2WVQ - chains A and B; structure by X-ray diffraction, 2.00 A resolution.

[Chain A (and B)]
Name: Small S protein
Organism: Podospora anserina
Notes: fragment: n-terminal domain, residues 13-221; chain B of this document is another copy of the same molecule, construct and numbering; everything in this record applies to it too
UniProt: Q03689 (Q03689_PODAN); residue numbers follow UniProt; this construct covers 13-221
Sequence (225 residues; row label = number of the first residue in the row; numbers below 1 keep their minus sign (Met-3 is residue -3)):
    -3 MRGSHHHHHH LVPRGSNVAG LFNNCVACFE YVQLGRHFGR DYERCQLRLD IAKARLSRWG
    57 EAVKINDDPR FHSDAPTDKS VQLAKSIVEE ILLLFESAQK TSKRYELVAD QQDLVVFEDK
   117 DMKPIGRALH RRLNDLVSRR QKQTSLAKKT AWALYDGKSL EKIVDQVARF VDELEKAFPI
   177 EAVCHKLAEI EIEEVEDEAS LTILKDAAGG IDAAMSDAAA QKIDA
Disordered / not traced: -3 to 10 (chain B: -3 to 8, 139-144)
Differences from the reference sequence: expression tag (-3 to 12); engineered mutation Ala23 (Asp in Q03689), His33 (Pro in Q03689)

[How chain A and chain B interact]
Residue-residue contacts - 36 pairs, chain A then chain B:
  Lys75(A) with Leu103(B), hydrogen bond (side chain-backbone)
  Gln78(A) with Leu103(B)
  Leu79(A) with Arg100(B); Leu103(B), hydrophobic
  Ser82(A) with Lys96(B); Arg100(B), hydrogen bond
  Ile83(A) with Arg100(B)
  Glu85(A) with Lys96(B), salt bridge
  Glu86(A) with Ser93(B); Lys96(B); Thr97(B), hydrogen bond; Arg100(B), salt bridge
  Leu89(A) with Glu92(B); Ser93(B); Lys96(B)
  Glu92(A) with Leu89(B)
  Ser93(A) with Glu86(B); Leu89(B)
  Lys96(A) with Ser82(B), hydrogen bond (backbone-side chain); Glu85(B), salt bridge; Glu86(B); Leu89(B)
  Thr97(A) with Glu86(B), hydrogen bond
  Arg100(A) with Leu79(B); Ser82(B), hydrogen bond; Ile83(B); Glu86(B), salt bridge; Phe166(B); Glu169(B), salt bridge
  Leu103(A) with Lys75(B); Gln78(B); Leu79(B), hydrophobic
  Lys158(A) with Gln162(B)
  Gln162(A) with Lys158(B), hydrogen bond
  Phe166(A) with Arg100(B)
  Glu169(A) with Arg100(B), salt bridge
Other interface residues (no listed pair), chain B (19 interface residues in all): Val104

[Overview]
The interface between chain A and chain B involves 18 residues on one side and 19 on the other; the contacts
include 7 hydrogen bonds and 6 salt bridges. Among the polar pairs are Glu85(A)-Lys96(B), Glu86(A)-Arg100(B)
and Arg100(A)-Glu169(B).
Chain A and chain B are both Small S protein (Podospora anserina); the structure, Structure of the HET-s
N-terminal domain. Mutant D23A, P33H, was determined by X-ray diffraction, deposited together with 2WVN and
2WVO.
